8EFP - chains B and C; structure by electron microscopy, 3.80 A resolution.

== Chain B ==
Protein: Probable E3 ubiquitin-protein ligase ipaH7.8
Source organism: Shigella flexneri
Notes: EC 2.3.2.27
Reference sequence: P18014 (IPA7_SHIFL); numbering as in UniProt (aligned over 1-565)
Sequence (565 residues; row label = number of the first residue in the row):
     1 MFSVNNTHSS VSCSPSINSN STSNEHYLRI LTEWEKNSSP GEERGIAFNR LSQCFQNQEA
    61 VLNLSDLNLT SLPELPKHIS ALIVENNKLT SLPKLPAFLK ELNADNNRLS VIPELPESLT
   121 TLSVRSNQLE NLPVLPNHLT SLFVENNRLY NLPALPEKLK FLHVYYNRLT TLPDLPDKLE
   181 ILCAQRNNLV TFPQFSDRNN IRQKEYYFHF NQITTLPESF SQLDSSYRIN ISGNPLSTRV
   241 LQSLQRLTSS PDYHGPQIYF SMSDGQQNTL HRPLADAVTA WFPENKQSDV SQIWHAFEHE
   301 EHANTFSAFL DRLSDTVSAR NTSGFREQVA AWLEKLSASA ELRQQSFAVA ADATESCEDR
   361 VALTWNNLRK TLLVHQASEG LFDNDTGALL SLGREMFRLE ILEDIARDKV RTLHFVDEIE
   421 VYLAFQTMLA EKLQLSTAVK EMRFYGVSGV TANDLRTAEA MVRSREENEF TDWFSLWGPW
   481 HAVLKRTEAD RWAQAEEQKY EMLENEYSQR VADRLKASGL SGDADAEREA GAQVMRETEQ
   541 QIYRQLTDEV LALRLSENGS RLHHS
Disordered / not traced: 1-21, 265-565
UniProt features mapped onto this chain:
  - region: Ser263 to Leu270 (Linker)
  - active site: Cys357 (Glycyl thioester intermediate)
  - mutagenesis: Asp105 to Asn106 (Abolished ability to ubiquitinate GSDMB), Arg125 (R125A: Abolished ability to ubiquitinate GSDMB), Phe143 (F143S: Abolished ability to ubiquitinate GSDMB), Asn146 (N146A: Does not affect ability to interact with host GSDMB), Phe161 to Tyr166 (Abolished ability to ubiquitinate GSDMB), Phe161 (F161G: Abolished ability to ubiquitinate GSDMB; when associated with G-181), Tyr165 to Tyr166 (Abolished ability to ubiquitinate GSDMB), Ile181 (I181G: Abolished ability to ubiquitinate GSDMB; when associated with G-161), Arg186 (R186E: Abolished ability to ubiquitinate GSDMB), Glu205 to Phe210 (Abolished ability to ubiquitinate GSDMB), Glu205 to Tyr207 (Abolished ability to ubiquitinate GSDMB), His209 (H209G: Abolished ability to ubiquitinate GSDMB), 4 further mutagenesis entries in UniProt
From the paper describing this entry:
  - mutagenesis - F143S, F161G/I181G, Y165A/Y166A, R186E, H209G, R228D: abolished catalytic activity with Gasdermin-B (chain C)

== Chain C ==
Protein: Gasdermin-B
Source organism: Homo sapiens
Reference sequence: Q8TAX9 (GSDMB_HUMAN); the construct has insertions or renumbered stretches relative to UniProt, so the offset changes along the chain: 1-217 = UniProt 1-217; 247-411 = UniProt 252-416
Sequence (416 residues; each row starts with the number of its first residue; note: 29 numbers in that range are skipped by the numbering (no residue carries them; nothing is unmodelled there); a row labelled like 217A-217Z holds insertion residues (217A, then the next letters in order)):
     1 MFSVFEEITR IVVKEMDAGG DMIAVRSLVD ADRFRCFHLV GEKRTFFGCR HYTTGLTLMD
    61 ILDTDGDKWL DELDSGLQGQ KAEFQILDNV DSTGELIVRL PKEITISGSF QGFHHQKIKI
   121 SENRISQQYL ATLENRKLKR ELPFSFRSIN TRENLYLVTE TLETVKEETL KSDRQYKFWS
   181 QISQGHLSYK HKGQREVTIP PNRVLSYRVK QLVFPNK
217A-217Z ETMNIHFRGKTKSFPEEKDGASSCLG
218A-218H KSLGSEDS
   247 RNMKEKLEDM ESVLKDLTEE KRKDVLNSLA KCLGKEDIRQ DLEQRVSEVL ISGELHMEDP
   307 DKPLLSSLFN AAGVLVEARA KAILDFLDAL LELSEEQQFV AEALEKGTLP LLKDQVKSVM
   367 EQNWDELASS PPDMDYDPEA RILCALYVVV SILLELAEGP TSVSS
Disordered / not traced: 1-2, 91-114, 217A-217Z, 218A-218H, 407-411
UniProt features mapped onto this chain:
  - site (Cleavage): Asp91, Ser92, Met217C, Asn217D, Lys217L, Ser217M, Lys218A, Ser218B
  - cross-link ((Microbial infection) Glycyl lysine isopeptide (Lys-Gly)): Lys177 (interchain with G-Cter in ubiquitin), Lys190 (interchain with G-Cter in ubiquitin), Lys192 (interchain with G-Cter in ubiquitin)
From the paper describing this entry:
  - post-translational modification sites: Lys177, Lys190, Lys192

== Interface between chain B and chain C ==
Pairs across the interface (30; chain B residue first):
  Arg125(B) with Glu83(C), hydrogen bond (side chain-backbone); Gln85(C), hydrogen bond
  Asn146(B) with Leu87(C)
  His163(B) with Phe84(C)
  Tyr165(B) with Glu15(C); Gln85(C), hydrogen bond (side chain-backbone); Leu87(C)
  Tyr166(B) with Glu15(C); Leu87(C)
  Gln185(B) with Met16(C), hydrogen bond (side chain-backbone)
  Arg186(B) with Glu15(C), salt bridge
  Arg202(B) with Gln127(C), hydrogen bond; Gln128(C)
  Glu205(B) with Glu160(C); Arg208(C), salt bridge
  Tyr207(B) with Met16(C); Asp17(C), hydrogen bond; Arg208(C), hydrogen bond
  His209(B) with Glu15(C), hydrogen bond (side chain-backbone); Met16(C), hydrogen bond (side chain-backbone); Asp17(C)
  Phe210(B) with Lys14(C); Glu15(C)
  Arg228(B) with Asp21(C), salt bridge
  Asn230(B) with Asp17(C), hydrogen bond; Ala18(C)
  Tyr259(B) with Ala18(C); Gly19(C); Gly20(C)
  Asp264(B) with Ala18(C)
Interface residues without a listed pair, chain B (22 interface residues in all): Asn106, Ser126, Glu145, Cys183, Gln203, Ser232
Interface residues without a listed pair, chain C (20 interface residues in all): Ile86, His115, Lys117, Glu122
The authors on this interface:
  - pairs named by the authors: Arg125(B)-Gln85(C) (hydrogen bond), Arg125(B)-Glu83(C) (hydrogen bond), Tyr165(B)-Leu87(C), Tyr165(B)-Gln85(C) (hydrogen bond), Tyr166(B)-Leu87(C), Arg186(B)-Glu15(C) (salt bridge), Tyr207(B)-Asp17(C), His209(B)-Asp17(C), Arg228(B)-Asp21(C) (salt bridge), Asn230(B)-Asp17(C)
  - interface residues, chain B: Glu145(B), Asn146(B), His163(B), Gln185(B), His209(B), Ser232(B)
  - interface residues, chain C: Glu15(C), Ala18(C)

== In short ==
The interface between chain B and chain C involves 22 residues on one side and 20 on the other, with 10
hydrogen bonds and 3 salt bridges. Among the polar pairs are Arg186(B)-Glu15(C), Glu205(B)-Arg208(C) and
Arg228(B)-Asp21(C). The authors report hydrogen bonds between Arg125(B) and Gln85(C), Arg125(B) and Glu83(C)
and Tyr165(B) and Gln85(C); contacts between Tyr165(B) and Leu87(C), Tyr166(B) and Leu87(C) and Tyr207(B) and
Asp17(C) among others; salt bridges between Arg186(B) and Glu15(C) and Arg228(B) and Asp21(C). The paper
reports that F143S, F161G/I181G and Y165A/Y166A of chain B, among others, abolish catalytic activity with
Gasdermin-B (chain C); interface residues Glu145(B), Asn146(B) and Glu15(C) among others; 6 substitutions were
tested in all.
Chain B is Probable E3 ubiquitin-protein ligase ipaH7.8 (Shigella flexneri) and chain C is Gasdermin-B (Homo
sapiens); the structure, CryoEM structure of GSDMB in complex with shigella IpaH7.8, was determined by
electron microscopy together with 8ET1 and 8ET2 from the same study.
